PDB entry 2YET | X-ray diffraction, 1.50 A resolution | chain A

Chain A:
Name: GH61 isozyme A
From: Thermoascus aurantiacus
Notes: EC 3.2.1.4
Amino-acid sequence (228 residues; row label = number of the first residue in the row):
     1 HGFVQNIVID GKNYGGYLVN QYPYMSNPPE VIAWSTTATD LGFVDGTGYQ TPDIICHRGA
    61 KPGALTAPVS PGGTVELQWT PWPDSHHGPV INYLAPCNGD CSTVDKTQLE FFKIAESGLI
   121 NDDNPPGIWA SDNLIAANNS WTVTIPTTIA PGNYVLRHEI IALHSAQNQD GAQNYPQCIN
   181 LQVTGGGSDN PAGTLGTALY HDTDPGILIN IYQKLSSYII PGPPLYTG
Not modelled in the structure: 228
Modified / non-standard residues: H1 (4-methyl-histidine; HIC)
Cystine bridges: C56-C178, C97-C101
Metal / ion sites: Cu ion: H1, H86
Small-molecule neighbours: acetyl group (ACE): F43, V44, D45, T47, G48

Overview:
Bound to chain A: acetyl group. H1 and H86 form the Cu ion site.
Chain A is GH61 isozyme A (Thermoascus aurantiacus); the structure, Thermoascus GH61 isozyme A, was determined
by X-ray diffraction, deposited together with 3ZUD.
